6WW1 - chains A and B; structure by X-ray diffraction, 2.05 A resolution.

Chain A (and B):
Molecule: Farnesyl pyrophosphate synthase
Organism: Leishmania major
Notes: EC 2.5.1.1, 2.5.1.10; chain B of this document is another copy of the same molecule, construct and numbering; everything in this record applies to it too
UniProtKB: Q4QBL1 (Q4QBL1_LEIMA); residues 1-362 here = UniProt positions 1-362
Chain sequence (362 residues; each row starts with the number of its first residue):
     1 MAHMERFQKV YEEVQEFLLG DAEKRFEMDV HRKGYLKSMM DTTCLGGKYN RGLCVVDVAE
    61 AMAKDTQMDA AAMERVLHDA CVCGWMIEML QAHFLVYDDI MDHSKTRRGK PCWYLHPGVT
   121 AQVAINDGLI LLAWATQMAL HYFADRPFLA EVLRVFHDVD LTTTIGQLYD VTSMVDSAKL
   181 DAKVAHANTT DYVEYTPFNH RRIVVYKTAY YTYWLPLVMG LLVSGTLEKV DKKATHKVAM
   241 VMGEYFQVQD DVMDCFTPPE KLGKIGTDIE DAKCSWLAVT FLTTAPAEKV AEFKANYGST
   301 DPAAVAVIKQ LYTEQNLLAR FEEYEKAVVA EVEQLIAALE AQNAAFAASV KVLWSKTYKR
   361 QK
Differences from the reference sequence: engineered mutation Y97 (Glu in Q4QBL1)
Metal / ion sites: Ca2+ site 1: D98, D102 (together with 3-butyl-1-(2,2-diphosphonoethyl)pyridinium); Ca2+ site 2: D250 (together with 3-butyl-1-(2,2-diphosphonoethyl)pyridinium)
Residues lining bound ligands:
  - 3-butyl-1-(2,2-diphosphonoethyl)pyridinium (476): F94, L95, Y97, D98, D99, D102, R107, T163, Q167, K207, T208, Y211, Q247, D250, K264, D268
  - isopentyl pyrophosphate (IPR): G47, K48, Y49, R51, Q91, L95, R107, R108, T208, Y211, T212, F246, Q247, D250, K264, R360, K362
From the paper describing this entry:
  - mutagenesis - T164F: abolished catalytic activity
  - mutagenesis - T164Y: decreased catalytic activity on FPP
  - mutagenesis - T164Y: decreased binding to FPP
  - mutagenesis - T164Y: decreased binding to GPP
  - mutagenesis - T164F, T164Y (Tm 97 degC): unchanged stability
  - Ca2+ coordination: D98 to D102, D250 to D254
  - specificity-determining residues: T164
  - mutagenesis - E97Y: unchanged catalytic activity
  - mutagenesis - E97Y: unchanged binding to FPP

How chain A and chain B interact:
Pairs across the interface - 111 pairs, chain A then chain B:
  R25(A) - D158(B)  salt bridge
  R25(A) - Y206(B)  hydrogen bond (backbone-side chain)
  F26(A) - L161(B)  hydrophobic
  F26(A) - T162(B)
  F26(A) - I165(B)  hydrophobic
  F26(A) - Y169(B)  hydrogen bond (backbone-side chain)
  F26(A) - Y206(B)
  E27(A) - Y169(B)
  E27(A) - F198(B)
  E27(A) - R202(B)  hydrogen bond (backbone-side chain)
  E27(A) - Y206(B)  hydrogen bond
  M28(A) - I165(B)  hydrophobic
  M28(A) - Y169(B)  hydrogen bond (backbone-side chain)
  D29(A) - R202(B)  salt bridge
  H31(A) - S177(B)
  H31(A) - A178(B)
  R32(A) - Y169(B)
  R32(A) - T172(B)  hydrogen bond
  R32(A) - S177(B)
  R32(A) - L180(B)
  R32(A) - R202(B)
  L36(A) - L168(B)  hydrophobic
  H93(A) - L129(B)
  Y97(A) - I125(B)  hydrophobic
  I100(A) - I125(B)  hydrophobic
  M101(A) - Q122(B)
  M101(A) - I125(B)  hydrophobic
  M101(A) - N126(B)
  W113(A) - A182(B)  hydrophobic
  H116(A) - A182(B)
  P117(A) - A182(B)
  P117(A) - K183(B)
  P117(A) - A185(B)
  G118(A) - D181(B)
  G118(A) - A182(B)
  G118(A) - V184(B)
  G118(A) - A185(B)
  G118(A) - H186(B)  hydrogen bond (backbone-side chain)
  V119(A) - A182(B)  hydrophobic
  Q122(A) - M101(B)  hydrogen bond (side chain-backbone)
  Q122(A) - H103(B)
  Q122(A) - V171(B)
  I125(A) - Y97(B)  hydrophobic
  I125(A) - M101(B)  hydrophobic
  N126(A) - M101(B)
  N126(A) - T164(B)  hydrogen bond (side chain-backbone)
  N126(A) - Q167(B)
  N126(A) - L168(B)
  L129(A) - H93(B)
  L129(A) - T164(B)
  I130(A) - T164(B)
  I130(A) - I165(B)  hydrophobic
  L132(A) - L132(B)  hydrophobic
  A133(A) - D160(B)
  A133(A) - L161(B)  hydrophobic
  W134(A) - L161(B)
  T136(A) - H157(B)
  Q137(A) - H157(B)
  Q137(A) - D158(B)  hydrogen bond
  Q137(A) - L161(B)
  L140(A) - R154(B)  hydrogen bond (backbone-side chain)
  A144(A) - R154(B)
  R154(A) - L140(B)  hydrogen bond (side chain-backbone)
  H157(A) - T136(B)
  H157(A) - Q137(B)
  H157(A) - H157(B)
  D158(A) - R25(B)  salt bridge
  D158(A) - Q137(B)  hydrogen bond
  D160(A) - A133(B)
  L161(A) - R25(B)
  L161(A) - F26(B)  hydrophobic
  L161(A) - A133(B)  hydrophobic
  L161(A) - W134(B)
  L161(A) - Q137(B)
  T162(A) - F26(B)
  T164(A) - N126(B)  hydrogen bond (backbone-side chain)
  T164(A) - L129(B)
  T164(A) - I130(B)
  I165(A) - F26(B)  hydrophobic
  I165(A) - M28(B)  hydrophobic
  Q167(A) - N126(B)
  L168(A) - L36(B)  hydrophobic
  L168(A) - N126(B)
  Y169(A) - F26(B)  hydrogen bond (side chain-backbone)
  Y169(A) - E27(B)
  Y169(A) - M28(B)  hydrogen bond (side chain-backbone)
  Y169(A) - R32(B)
  T172(A) - R32(B)  hydrogen bond
  S177(A) - H31(B)
  S177(A) - R32(B)
  A178(A) - H31(B)
  L180(A) - R32(B)
  L180(A) - Y35(B)  hydrophobic
  D181(A) - G118(B)
  A182(A) - W113(B)  hydrophobic
  A182(A) - H116(B)
  A182(A) - P117(B)
  A182(A) - G118(B)  hydrogen bond (backbone-backbone)
  A182(A) - V119(B)  hydrophobic
  K183(A) - P117(B)
  V184(A) - G118(B)
  A185(A) - P117(B)
  H186(A) - G118(B)  hydrogen bond (side chain-backbone)
  F198(A) - E27(B)
  R202(A) - F26(B)
  R202(A) - E27(B)  hydrogen bond (side chain-backbone)
  R202(A) - D29(B)  salt bridge
  R202(A) - R32(B)
  Y206(A) - R25(B)  hydrogen bond (side chain-backbone)
  Y206(A) - F26(B)
  Y206(A) - E27(B)  hydrogen bond
Interface residues without a listed pair, chain A (60 interface residues in all): Y35, S38, V123, L149, L153, V171, S173
Interface residues without a listed pair, chain B (61 interface residues in all): S38, I100, D102, V123, A144, L149, L153

Summary:
60 residues of chain A and 61 residues of chain B are in contact; the contacts include 22 hydrogen bonds and 4
salt bridges. Polar contacts include R25(A)-D158(B), D29(A)-R202(B) and R25(A)-Y206(B). From the paper: T164F
of chain A abolishes catalytic activity; Ca2+ coordination by D98(A) and D250(A); 3 substitutions were tested
in all.
Chain A and chain B are both Farnesyl pyrophosphate synthase (Leishmania major); the structure, Crystal
structure of the LmFPPS mutant E97Y, was determined by X-ray diffraction together with 6VJC and 6W7I from the
same study.
